9E4S - chains A and B; structure by X-ray diffraction, 2.28 A resolution.

# Chain A (and B)
Name: Amino acid adenylation domain protein
Source organism: Moorena producens 3L
Notes: chain B of this document is another copy of the same molecule, construct and numbering; everything in this record applies to it too
UniProt: F4Y2B0 (F4Y2B0_9CYAN); residues 1888-2303 here = UniProt positions 1888-2303
Sequence (425 residues; each row starts with the number of its first residue):
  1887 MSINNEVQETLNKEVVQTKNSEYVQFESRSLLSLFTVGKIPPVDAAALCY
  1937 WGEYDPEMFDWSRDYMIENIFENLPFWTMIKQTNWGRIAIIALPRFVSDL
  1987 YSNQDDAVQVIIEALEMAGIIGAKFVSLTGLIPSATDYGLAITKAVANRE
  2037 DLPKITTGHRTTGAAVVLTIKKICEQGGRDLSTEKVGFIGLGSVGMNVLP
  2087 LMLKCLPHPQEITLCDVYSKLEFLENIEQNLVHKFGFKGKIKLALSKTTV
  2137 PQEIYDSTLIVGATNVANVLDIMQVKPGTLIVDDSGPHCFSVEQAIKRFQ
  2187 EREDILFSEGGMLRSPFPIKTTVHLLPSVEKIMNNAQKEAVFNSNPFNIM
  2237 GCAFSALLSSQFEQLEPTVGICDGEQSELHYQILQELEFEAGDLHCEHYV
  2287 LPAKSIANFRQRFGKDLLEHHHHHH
Not modelled in the structure: 1887-1890, 2311 (chain B: 1887-1905, 2220-2224)
Differences from the reference sequence: initiating methionine (1887); expression tag (2304-2311)
What the authors report for this chain:
  - catalytic residues: Cys2238 (proposed by the authors, not directly observed)

# Interface between chain A and chain B
Pairs across the interface (34):
  Glu1892(A) - Trp1947(B)
  Glu1892(A) - Ser1948(B)  hydrogen bond
  Glu1892(A) - Tyr1951(B)
  Lys1899(A) - Tyr1951(B)  hydrogen bond
  Lys1899(A) - Asn1955(B)  hydrogen bond
  Ser1914(A) - Glu1958(B)
  Arg1915(A) - Glu1958(B)  hydrogen bond (side chain-backbone)
  Arg1915(A) - Asn1959(B)
  Arg1915(A) - Leu1960(B)
  Leu1918(A) - Ser1919(B)
  Leu1918(A) - Thr1922(B)
  Ser1919(A) - Leu1918(B)
  Thr1922(A) - Leu1918(B)
  Thr1922(A) - Glu2002(B)
  Thr1922(A) - Met2003(B)  hydrogen bond (backbone-backbone)
  Thr1922(A) - Ile2006(B)
  Val1923(A) - Pro1961(B)
  Val1923(A) - Glu1999(B)
  Val1923(A) - Glu2002(B)
  Gly1924(A) - Glu2002(B)
  Lys1925(A) - Glu1999(B)  salt bridge
  Glu1958(A) - Ser1914(B)
  Glu1958(A) - Arg1915(B)  hydrogen bond (backbone-side chain)
  Asn1959(A) - Arg1915(B)
  Leu1960(A) - Arg1915(B)
  Leu1960(A) - Ser1919(B)
  Pro1961(A) - Val1923(B)
  Glu1999(A) - Val1923(B)
  Glu1999(A) - Lys1925(B)  salt bridge
  Glu2002(A) - Thr1922(B)
  Glu2002(A) - Val1923(B)
  Glu2002(A) - Gly1924(B)
  Met2003(A) - Thr1922(B)  hydrogen bond (backbone-backbone)
  Ile2006(A) - Thr1922(B)
Other interface residues (no listed pair), chain A (20 interface residues in all): Glu1895, Leu1920
Other interface residues (no listed pair), chain B (23 interface residues in all): Leu1920, Phe1921, Asp1946

# Summary
20 residues of chain A and 23 residues of chain B are in contact; the contacts include 7 hydrogen bonds and 2
salt bridges. Among the polar pairs are Lys1925(A)-Glu1999(B), Glu1892(A)-Ser1948(B) and
Lys1899(A)-Tyr1951(B). The paper reports the catalytic residue Cys2238(A).
Both chains are Amino acid adenylation domain protein (Moorena producens 3L). Entry 9E4S (TAD from Carmabin
Biosynthetic Pathway - Crystal Form 1) was determined by X-ray diffraction (same publication as 9E4U, 9E4X and
9E56).
